Entry 7T55 (electron microscopy, 4.10 A resolution (low resolution: residue-level contacts below are approximate; hydrogen-bond / salt-bridge calls are withheld)); this record covers chains A and B of the 4 polymer chains in the assembly.

# Chain A (and B)
Protein: ABC-type bacteriocin transporter
Source organism: Acetivibrio thermocellus
Notes: chain B of this document is another copy of the same molecule, construct and numbering; everything in this record applies to it too
Reference sequence: A3DCU1 (A3DCU1_ACET2); residues 1-727 here = UniProt positions 1-727
Amino-acid sequence (730 residues; each row starts with the number of its first residue; numbers below 1 keep their minus sign (Ser-2 is residue -2)):
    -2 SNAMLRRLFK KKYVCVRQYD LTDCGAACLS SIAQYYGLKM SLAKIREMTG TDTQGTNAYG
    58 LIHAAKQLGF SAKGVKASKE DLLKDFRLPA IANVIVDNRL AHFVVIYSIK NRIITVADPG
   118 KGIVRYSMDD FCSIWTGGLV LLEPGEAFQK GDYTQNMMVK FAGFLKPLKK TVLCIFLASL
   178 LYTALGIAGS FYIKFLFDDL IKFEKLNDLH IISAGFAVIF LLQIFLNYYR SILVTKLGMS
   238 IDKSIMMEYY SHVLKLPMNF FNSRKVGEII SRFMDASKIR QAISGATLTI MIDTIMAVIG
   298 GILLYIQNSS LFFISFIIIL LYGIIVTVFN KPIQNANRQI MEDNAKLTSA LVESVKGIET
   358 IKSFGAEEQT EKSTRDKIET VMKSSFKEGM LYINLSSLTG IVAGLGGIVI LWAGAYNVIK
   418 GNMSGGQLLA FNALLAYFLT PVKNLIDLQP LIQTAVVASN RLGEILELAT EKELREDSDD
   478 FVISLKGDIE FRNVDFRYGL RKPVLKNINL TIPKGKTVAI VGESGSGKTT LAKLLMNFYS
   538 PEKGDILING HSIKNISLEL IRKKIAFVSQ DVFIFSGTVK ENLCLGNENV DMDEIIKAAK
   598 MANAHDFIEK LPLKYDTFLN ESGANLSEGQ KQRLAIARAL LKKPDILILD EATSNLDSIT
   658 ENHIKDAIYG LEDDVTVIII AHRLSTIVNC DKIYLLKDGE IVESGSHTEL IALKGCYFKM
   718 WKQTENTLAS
Unresolved in the structure: -2 to 7, 723-727
Sequence notes: expression tag (-2 to 0)
Bound ions: Mg2+: Thr526 (together with ATP)
Small-molecule neighbours: ATP (adenosine-5'-triphosphate): Asn259, Tyr495, Gly522, Ser523, Gly524, Lys525, Thr526, Thr527, Tyr536, Gln567
Reported in the primary citation:
  - catalytic residues: Cys21, His99, Asp115

# Interface between chain A and chain B
Contacting residue pairs - 133 pairs, chain A then chain B:
  Asn95(A) - Phe615(B)
  Arg96(A) - Asn617(B)
  Tyr189(A) - Leu408(B)
  Ile190(A) - Leu408(B)
  Leu193(A) - Ala412(B)
  Phe194(A) - Leu426(B)
  Leu197(A) - Ile416(B)
  Ile198(A) - Ala412(B)
  Ile198(A) - Val415(B)
  Ile198(A) - Ile416(B)
  Glu201(A) - Ile416(B)
  Leu203(A) - Tyr413(B)
  Leu203(A) - Ile416(B)
  Ser210(A) - Trp409(B)
  Phe217(A) - Gly397(B)
  Phe217(A) - Gly401(B)
  Phe217(A) - Leu402(B)
  Ile221(A) - Ile398(B)
  Tyr225(A) - Ile390(B)
  Tyr225(A) - Asn391(B)
  Tyr225(A) - Ser394(B)
  Ser228(A) - Ile390(B)
  Met236(A) - Met379(B)
  Met236(A) - Ser382(B)
  Met236(A) - Phe383(B)
  Lys240(A) - Ile375(B)
  Lys240(A) - Glu376(B)
  Lys240(A) - Met379(B)
  Met243(A) - Ile375(B)
  Met244(A) - Arg372(B)
  Met244(A) - Ile375(B)
  Tyr247(A) - Leu348(B)
  Tyr247(A) - Ser351(B)
  Ser248(A) - Glu368(B)
  Leu251(A) - Ile355(B)
  Leu251(A) - Glu364(B)
  Leu251(A) - Thr367(B)
  Leu253(A) - Lys359(B)
  Met255(A) - Glu356(B)
  Phe258(A) - Ile355(B)
  Val263(A) - Val352(B)
  Ile267(A) - Leu348(B)
  Leu348(A) - Tyr247(B)
  Leu348(A) - Ile267(B)
  Leu348(A) - Phe270(B)
  Val349(A) - Ile267(B)
  Glu350(A) - Phe570(B)
  Glu350(A) - Phe572(B)
  Glu350(A) - Ser573(B)
  Glu350(A) - Glu618(B)
  Ser351(A) - Tyr247(B)
  Val352(A) - Val263(B)
  Lys353(A) - Val263(B)
  Gly354(A) - Phe570(B)
  Gly354(A) - Phe572(B)
  Ile355(A) - Phe258(B)
  Glu356(A) - Met255(B)
  Glu356(A) - Phe535(B)
  Glu356(A) - Phe564(B)
  Thr357(A) - Phe572(B)
  Thr357(A) - Arg635(B)
  Lys359(A) - Leu251(B)
  Lys359(A) - Leu253(B)
  Lys359(A) - Glu468(B)
  Lys359(A) - Arg559(B)
  Ser360(A) - Met533(B)
  Ser360(A) - Arg559(B)
  Ser360(A) - Lys639(B)
  Phe361(A) - Leu582(B)
  Phe361(A) - Gly583(B)
  Phe361(A) - Arg635(B)
  Phe361(A) - Lys639(B)
  Ala363(A) - Leu582(B)
  Ala363(A) - Gly583(B)
  Glu364(A) - Leu251(B)
  Gln366(A) - Cys581(B)
  Gln366(A) - Leu582(B)
  Gln366(A) - Gly583(B)
  Gln366(A) - Asn584(B)
  Gln366(A) - Glu585(B)
  Thr367(A) - Tyr247(B)
  Thr367(A) - Leu251(B)
  Thr371(A) - Tyr247(B)
  Arg372(A) - Met244(B)
  Ile375(A) - Lys240(B)
  Ile375(A) - Met244(B)
  Glu376(A) - Lys240(B)
  Met379(A) - Lys240(B)
  Phe383(A) - Lys233(B)
  Met387(A) - Ile229(B)
  Ile390(A) - Tyr225(B)
  Ile390(A) - Ser228(B)
  Ile390(A) - Ile229(B)
  Asn391(A) - Tyr225(B)
  Ser394(A) - Ile221(B)
  Gly397(A) - Phe217(B)
  Ile398(A) - Ile221(B)
  Gly401(A) - Phe217(B)
  Leu402(A) - Leu218(B)
  Leu408(A) - Ile190(B)
  Leu408(A) - Leu193(B)
  Trp409(A) - Leu206(B)
  Trp409(A) - Ser210(B)
  Ala412(A) - Leu193(B)
  Ala412(A) - Leu206(B)
  Val415(A) - Ile198(B)
  Ile416(A) - Leu197(B)
  Ile416(A) - Ile198(B)
  Ile416(A) - Glu201(B)
  Leu426(A) - Phe194(B)
  Leu426(A) - Leu426(B)
  Lys530(A) - Glu356(B)
  Phe535(A) - Glu356(B)
  Arg559(A) - Lys359(B)
  Arg559(A) - Ser360(B)
  Phe570(A) - Glu350(B)
  Phe570(A) - Lys353(B)
  Phe572(A) - Glu350(B)
  Phe572(A) - Gly354(B)
  Phe572(A) - Thr357(B)
  Phe572(A) - Ile358(B)
  Ser573(A) - Glu350(B)
  Leu582(A) - Phe361(B)
  Leu582(A) - Ala363(B)
  Gly583(A) - Ala363(B)
  Gly583(A) - Gln366(B)
  Glu585(A) - Gln366(B)
  Phe615(A) - Asn95(B)
  Asn617(A) - Asn95(B)
  Asn617(A) - Arg96(B)
  Glu618(A) - Glu350(B)
  Arg635(A) - Phe361(B)
  Lys639(A) - Phe361(B)
Interface residues without a listed pair, chain A (94 interface residues in all): Asp94, Leu206, His207, Ala214, Leu218, Ile229, Thr232, Lys233, Phe270, Gly362, Glu368, Ile405, Lys417, Glu468, Phe564, Ser619
Interface residues without a listed pair, chain B (98 interface residues in all): Tyr189, Leu203, His207, Thr232, Met236, Asp239, Met243, Ser248, Lys252, Ile266, Val349, Thr371, Gly422, Lys530, Ile571

# In short
94 residues of chain A and 98 residues of chain B are in contact. Chain A binds ATP. From the paper: catalytic
residues Cys21(A), His99(A) and Asp115(A).
Chain A and chain B are both ABC-type bacteriocin transporter (Acetivibrio thermocellus); the structure,
Cryo-EM structure of PCAT1 in the inward-facing wide conformation under ATP turnover condition, was determined
by electron microscopy (same publication as 7T56, 7T54 and 7T57).
